PDB entry 9FFN | electron microscopy, 3.10 A resolution | chains D and E of the 6 polymer chains in the assembly

[Chain D]
Molecule: Gamma-aminobutyric acid receptor subunit alpha-1
From: Homo sapiens
UniProt: P14867 (GBRA1_HUMAN); residues 5-429 here correspond to UniProt positions 32-456 (UniProt number = residue number + 27)
Sequence (411 residues; numbered -52 to 429; 71 numbers in that range are skipped by the numbering (no residue carries them; nothing is unmodelled there); the number before each row is that of its first residue; numbers below 1 keep their minus sign (Met-52 is residue -52)):
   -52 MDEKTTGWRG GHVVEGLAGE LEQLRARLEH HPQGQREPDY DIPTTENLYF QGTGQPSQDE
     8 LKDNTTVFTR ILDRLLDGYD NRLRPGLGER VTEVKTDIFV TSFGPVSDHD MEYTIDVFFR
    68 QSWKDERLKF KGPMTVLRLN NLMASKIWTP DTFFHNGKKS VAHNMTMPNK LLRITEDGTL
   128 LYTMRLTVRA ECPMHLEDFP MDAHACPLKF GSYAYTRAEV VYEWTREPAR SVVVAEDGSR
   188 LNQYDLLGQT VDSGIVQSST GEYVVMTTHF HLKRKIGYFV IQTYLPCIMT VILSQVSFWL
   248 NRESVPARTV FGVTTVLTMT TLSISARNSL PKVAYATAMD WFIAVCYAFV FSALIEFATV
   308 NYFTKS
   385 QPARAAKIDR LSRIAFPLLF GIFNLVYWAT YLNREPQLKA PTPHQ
Disordered / not traced: -52 to 11, 419-429
Cystine bridges: Cys139-Cys153
Covalent attachments: N-acetylglucosamine (NAG) linked to Asn111
Construct notes: initiating methionine (-52); expression tag (-51 to 4); linker (313, 385-390)
Ligand contacts: gamma-amino-butanoic acid (ABU): Phe65, Arg67, Leu118, Thr130
Curated features (UniProtKB/Swiss-Prot):
  - binding site (4-aminobutanoate): Arg67, Thr130
  - binding site (3alpha-hydroxy-5alpha-pregnan-11,20-dione): Trp246
  - glycosylation (N-linked (GlcNAc...) asparagine): Asn11, Asn111

[Chain E]
Molecule: Gamma-aminobutyric acid receptor subunit beta-3
From: Homo sapiens
UniProt: P28472 (GBRB3_HUMAN); residues 1-448 here correspond to UniProt positions 26-473 (UniProt number = residue number + 25)
Sequence (395 residues; each row starts with the number of its first residue; note: 107 numbers in that range are skipped by the numbering (no residue carries them; nothing is unmodelled there); numbers below 1 keep their minus sign (Met-53 is residue -53)):
   -53 MDEKTTGWRG GHVVEGLAGE LEQLRARLEH HPQGQREPDY DIPTTENLYF QGTGQSVNDP
     7 GNMSFVKETV DKLLKGYDIR LRPDFGGPPV CVGMNIDIAS IDMVSEVNMD YTLTMYFQQY
    67 WRDKRLAYSG IPLNLTLDNR VADQLWVPDT YFLNDKKSFV HGVTVKNRMI RLHPDGTVLY
   127 GLRITTTAAC MMDLRRYPLD EQNCTLEIES YGYTTDDIEF YWRGGDKAVT GVERIELPQF
   187 SIVEHRLVSR NVVFATGAYP RLSLSFRLKR NIGYFILQTY MPSILITILS WVSFWINYDA
   247 SAARVALGIT TVLTMTTINT HLRETLPKIP YVKAIDMYLM GCFVFVFLAL LEYAFVNYIF
   307 FSQPARAA
   422 AIDRWSRIVF PFTFSLFNLV YWLYYVN
Disordered / not traced: -53 to 7, 448
Cystine bridges: Cys136-Cys150
Covalent attachments: N-acetylglucosamine (NAG) linked to Asn80; glycan linked to Asn149
Construct notes: initiating methionine (-53); expression tag (-52 to 0); linker (308-314)
Ligand contacts: gamma-amino-butanoic acid (ABU): Tyr97, Glu155, Ser156, Tyr157, Phe200, Thr202, Tyr205
Curated features (UniProtKB/Swiss-Prot):
  - binding site (benzamidine): Asp95 to Tyr97, Glu155 to Tyr157, Phe200
  - binding site (4-aminobutanoate): Tyr97, Glu155, Tyr157, Thr202
  - binding site (histamine): Tyr97, Ser156, Tyr157, Thr202
  - glycosylation (N-linked (GlcNAc...) asparagine): Asn8, Asn80, Asn149

[Chain D / chain E interface]
Residue-residue contacts (88):
  Thr12(D) - Leu27(E)
  Phe15(D) - Leu27(E)  hydrophobic
  Phe15(D) - Phe31(E)  hydrophobic
  Thr16(D) - Asp24(E)  hydrogen bond
  Thr16(D) - Leu27(E)
  Leu19(D) - Arg26(E)
  Asp20(D) - Arg26(E)  salt bridge
  Leu23(D) - Arg26(E)
  Phe46(D) - Phe200(E)  hydrophobic
  Phe65(D) - Tyr97(E)
  Phe65(D) - Leu99(E)  hydrophobic
  Phe65(D) - Tyr157(E)  hydrophobic
  Phe65(D) - Phe200(E)  hydrophobic
  Arg67(D) - Thr202(E)
  Met81(D) - Phe31(E)  hydrophobic
  Met81(D) - Gly32(E)
  Arg85(D) - Tyr159(E)
  Arg85(D) - Asp163(E)  salt bridge
  Asn87(D) - Ile25(E)
  Asn87(D) - Arg26(E)
  Asn87(D) - Tyr159(E)
  Leu89(D) - Ile25(E)  hydrophobic
  Leu89(D) - Arg26(E)
  Met112(D) - Thr96(E)
  Met112(D) - Tyr97(E)
  Met112(D) - Phe98(E)  hydrophobic
  Met112(D) - Ser104(E)
  Met112(D) - Phe105(E)  hydrophobic
  Met112(D) - Val106(E)  hydrophobic
  Met112(D) - Ile130(E)  hydrophobic
  Thr113(D) - Thr96(E)  hydrogen bond (backbone-backbone)
  Thr113(D) - Ile130(E)
  Met114(D) - Val93(E)  hydrophobic
  Met114(D) - Pro94(E)
  Asn116(D) - Tyr97(E)
  Asn116(D) - Tyr157(E)
  Lys117(D) - Tyr157(E)
  Leu118(D) - Tyr157(E)  hydrophobic
  Leu118(D) - Gly158(E)
  Arg120(D) - Gly158(E)  hydrogen bond (side chain-backbone)
  Arg120(D) - Thr160(E)
  Arg120(D) - Thr202(E)  hydrogen bond (side chain-backbone)
  Arg120(D) - Tyr205(E)  hydrogen bond
  Thr130(D) - Tyr157(E)
  Met131(D) - Tyr157(E)  hydrogen bond (backbone-side chain)
  Arg132(D) - Tyr97(E)
  Arg132(D) - Phe98(E)  hydrogen bond (side chain-backbone)
  Arg132(D) - Leu99(E)  hydrogen bond (side chain-backbone)
  Arg132(D) - Asp101(E)  salt bridge
  Arg132(D) - Tyr157(E)  hydrogen bond (backbone-side chain)
  Ser186(D) - Met137(E)
  Arg187(D) - Lys102(E)
  Arg187(D) - Ala135(E)
  Arg187(D) - Met137(E)
  Asn189(D) - Met55(E)
  Asn189(D) - Met137(E)
  Asn189(D) - Pro276(E)
  Gln190(D) - Lys274(E)
  Lys222(D) - Pro276(E)
  Tyr225(D) - Arg269(E)
  Tyr225(D) - Lys274(E)
  Tyr225(D) - Ile275(E)
  Tyr225(D) - Pro276(E)
  Ile228(D) - Arg269(E)
  Ile228(D) - Tyr277(E)
  Gln229(D) - Arg269(E)  hydrogen bond
  Met236(D) - Phe289(E)  hydrophobic
  Met236(D) - Phe293(E)  hydrophobic
  Ile239(D) - Phe293(E)  hydrophobic
  Leu240(D) - Ile255(E)  hydrophobic
  Leu240(D) - Val258(E)  hydrophobic
  Leu240(D) - Phe293(E)  hydrophobic
  Leu240(D) - Leu296(E)  hydrophobic
  Trp246(D) - Tyr304(E)
  Leu247(D) - Asn303(E)
  Asn248(D) - Asn303(E)  hydrogen bond
  Asn248(D) - Phe306(E)
  Asn248(D) - Phe307(E)
  Glu250(D) - Phe307(E)
  Ser251(D) - Ser247(E)  hydrogen bond
  Ser251(D) - Asn303(E)  hydrogen bond
  Ala254(D) - Val251(E)  hydrophobic
  Phe258(D) - Val251(E)  hydrophobic
  Phe258(D) - Ile255(E)  hydrophobic
  Thr261(D) - Ile255(E)
  Thr265(D) - Leu259(E)
  Ser276(D) - Lys274(E)  hydrogen bond
  Arg397(D) - Tyr304(E)
Other interface residues (no listed pair), chain D (56 interface residues in all): Thr48, Leu84, Leu86, Met90, His110, Leu128, Gly224, Phe226, Val243, Pro253, Val257
Other interface residues (no listed pair), chain E (58 interface residues in all): Gln65, Asp95, Asn100, Leu128, Ala201, Ala248, Ala252, Pro273, Val278, Asp282, Leu297, Ala300

[In short]
56 residues of chain D and 58 residues of chain E are in contact; the contacts include 14 hydrogen bonds and 3
salt bridges. Among the polar pairs are Asp20(D)-Arg26(E), Arg85(D)-Asp163(E) and Arg132(D)-Asp101(E).
Gamma-amino-butanoic acid is bound between chain D and chain E.
Here chain D is Gamma-aminobutyric acid receptor subunit alpha-1 and chain E is Gamma-aminobutyric acid
receptor subunit beta-3, both from Homo sapiens. Entry 9FFN (Cryo-EM structure of the alpha1beta3 GABA(A)
receptor in complex with GABA and Mb25 in the short-lived ...) was determined by electron microscopy.
